PDB entry 8JVJ | electron microscopy, 3.44 A resolution | chains B and C of the 8 polymer chains in the assembly

Chain B (and C):
Name: Transient receptor potential cation channel subfamily V member 4,3C-GFP
Organism: Homo sapiens
Notes: chain C of this document is another copy of the same molecule, construct and numbering; everything in this record applies to it too
UniProtKB: Q9HBA0 (TRPV4_HUMAN); residues 1-871 carry their UniProt numbers (871 of 1144 residues fall inside the UniProt entry; the rest is not from it)
Sequence (1144 residues; numbered 1 to 1144; the number before each row is that of its first residue):
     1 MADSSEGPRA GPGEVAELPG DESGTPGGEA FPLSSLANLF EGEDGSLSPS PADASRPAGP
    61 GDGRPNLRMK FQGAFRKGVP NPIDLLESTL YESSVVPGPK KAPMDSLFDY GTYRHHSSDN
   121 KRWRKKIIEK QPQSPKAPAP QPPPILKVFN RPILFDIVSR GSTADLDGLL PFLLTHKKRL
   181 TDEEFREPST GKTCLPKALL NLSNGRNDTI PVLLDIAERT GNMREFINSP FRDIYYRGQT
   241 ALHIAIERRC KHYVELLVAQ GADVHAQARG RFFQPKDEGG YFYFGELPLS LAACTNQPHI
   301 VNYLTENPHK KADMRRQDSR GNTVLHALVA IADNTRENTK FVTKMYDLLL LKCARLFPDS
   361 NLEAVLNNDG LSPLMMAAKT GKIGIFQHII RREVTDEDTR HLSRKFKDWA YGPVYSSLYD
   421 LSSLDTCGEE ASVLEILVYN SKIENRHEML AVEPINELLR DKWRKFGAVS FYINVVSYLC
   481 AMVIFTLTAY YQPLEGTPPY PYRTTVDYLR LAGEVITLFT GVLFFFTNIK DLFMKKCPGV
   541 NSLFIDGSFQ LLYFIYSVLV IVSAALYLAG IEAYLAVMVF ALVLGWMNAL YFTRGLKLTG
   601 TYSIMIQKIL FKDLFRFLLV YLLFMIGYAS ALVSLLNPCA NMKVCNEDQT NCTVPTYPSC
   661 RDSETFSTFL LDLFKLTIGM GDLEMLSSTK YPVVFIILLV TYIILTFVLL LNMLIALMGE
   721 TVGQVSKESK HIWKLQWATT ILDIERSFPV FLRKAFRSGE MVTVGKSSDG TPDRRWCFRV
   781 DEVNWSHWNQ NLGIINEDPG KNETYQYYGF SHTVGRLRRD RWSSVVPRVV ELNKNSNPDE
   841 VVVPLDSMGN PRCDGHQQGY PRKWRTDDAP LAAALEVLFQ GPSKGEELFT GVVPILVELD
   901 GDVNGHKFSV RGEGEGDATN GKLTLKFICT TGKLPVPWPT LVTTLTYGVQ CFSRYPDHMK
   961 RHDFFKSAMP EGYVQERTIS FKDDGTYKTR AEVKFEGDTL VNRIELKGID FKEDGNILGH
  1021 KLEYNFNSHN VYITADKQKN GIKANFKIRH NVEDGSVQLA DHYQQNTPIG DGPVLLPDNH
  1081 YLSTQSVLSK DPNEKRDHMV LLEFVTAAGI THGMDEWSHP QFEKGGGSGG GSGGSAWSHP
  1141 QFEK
Unresolved in the structure: 1-145, 639-661, 789-1144
Residues lining bound ligands: F9M ([6-[[4-(2,4-dimethyl-1,3-thiazol-5-yl)-1,3-thiazol-2-yl]amino]pyridin-3-yl]-[(1S,5R)-3-[5-(trifluoromethyl)pyrimidin-2-yl]-3,8-diazabicyclo[3.2.1]octan-8-yl]methanone): Arg464, Lys465, Phe466, Val469, Ser470, Ile473, Asn474, Tyr591, Thr740, Asp743, Ile744, Ser747, Phe748, Phe756
Swiss-Prot annotation at these positions:
  - region: His812 to Glu831 (Interaction with calmodulin and ITPR3)
  - motif: Gly679 to Asp682 (Selectivity filter)
  - binding site (ATP): Lys192, Lys197, Asn201, Tyr236 to Gln239, Arg248
  - binding site (a 1,2-diacyl-sn-glycero-3-phospho-(1D-myo-inositol-4,5-bisphosphate)): Arg249 to Lys251, Asn296 to His299, Lys344
  - binding site (Ca(2+)): Asp682
  - modified residue: Tyr110 (Phosphotyrosine), Tyr253 (Phosphotyrosine), Tyr805 (Phosphotyrosine), Ser824 (Phosphoserine)
From the paper describing this entry:
  - mutagenesis - V469A, S470A, I744A (27-fold): decreased binding to F9M

How chain B and chain C interact:
Contacting residue pairs (57; chain B residue first):
  Tyr236(B) with Tyr411(C)
  Glu247(B) with Tyr411(C); Gly412(C), hydrogen bond (side chain-backbone)
  Arg248(B) with Ala410(C); Tyr411(C)
  Arg249(B) with Trp788(C)
  Phe272(B) with Trp409(C), hydrophobic; Tyr411(C), hydrophobic
  Tyr281(B) with Trp409(C), hydrophobic; Val414(C); Asp781(C)
  Phe282(B) with Pro413(C); Val414(C), hydrophobic
  Cys294(B) with Trp785(C)
  Thr295(B) with Trp788(C)
  Asn296(B) with Trp788(C)
  Ile331(B) with Trp785(C)
  Asp333(B) with Trp785(C), hydrogen bond
  Glu337(B) with Trp785(C); Ser786(C)
  Asn338(B) with Trp785(C)
  Phe341(B) with Trp785(C), hydrophobic
  Arg616(B) with Leu598(C); Thr599(C); Tyr602(C)
  Phe617(B) with Tyr602(C)
  Leu623(B) with Trp586(C), hydrophobic; Ala589(C), hydrophobic
  Gly627(B) with Leu582(C)
  Tyr628(B) with Val583(C), hydrophobic
  Ser630(B) with Tyr490(C)
  Ala631(B) with Val579(C), hydrophobic; Leu582(C), hydrophobic; Val583(C), hydrophobic
  Val633(B) with Tyr490(C)
  Ser634(B) with Tyr490(C)
  Leu635(B) with Val579(C), hydrophobic
  Pro638(B) with Leu494(C)
  Phe666(B) with Tyr490(C)
  Lys690(B) with Leu575(C)
  Tyr691(B) with Glu572(C), hydrogen bond (side chain-backbone)
  Leu698(B) with Val579(C), hydrophobic; Val583(C), hydrophobic
  Phe707(B) with Leu710(C), hydrophobic
  Leu711(B) with Leu714(C), hydrophobic
  Asn712(B) with Tyr602(C); Ile606(C)
  Leu714(B) with Met718(C)
  Ile715(B) with Met605(C), hydrophobic; Ile609(C), hydrophobic; Leu717(C), hydrophobic; Met718(C), hydrophobic
  Ala716(B) with Tyr602(C)
  Met718(B) with Met718(C), hydrophobic; Val722(C), hydrophobic
  Glu720(B) with Thr601(C), hydrogen bond; Tyr602(C)
Interface residues without a listed pair, chain B (44 interface residues in all): Leu200, Lys276, Phe624, Asn637, Val694, Val708
Interface residues without a listed pair, chain C (40 interface residues in all): Thr486, Ala489, Glu495, Ala573, Ala576, Leu590, Met713, Gly719, Val783

Summary:
44 residues of chain B and 40 residues of chain C are in contact; the contacts include 4 hydrogen bonds. Polar
pairs include Glu247(B)-Gly412(C), Asp333(B)-Trp785(C) and Tyr691(B)-Glu572(C). Ligands of chain B: compound
F9M. From the paper: V469A, S470A and I744A of chain B reduce binding to F9M.
Chain B and chain C are both Transient receptor potential cation channel subfamily V member 4,3C-GFP (Homo
sapiens); the structure, Structure of human TRPV4 with antagonist A2 and RhoA, was determined by electron
microscopy, deposited together with 8JU5, 8JU6 and 8JVI.
